PDB entry 8D5Q | X-ray diffraction, 2.50 A resolution | chains A and B of the 4 polymer chains in the assembly

Chain A:
Protein: TCR-alpha
Organism: Mus musculus
Chain sequence (209 residues; each row starts with the number of its first residue; numbering starts at 0):
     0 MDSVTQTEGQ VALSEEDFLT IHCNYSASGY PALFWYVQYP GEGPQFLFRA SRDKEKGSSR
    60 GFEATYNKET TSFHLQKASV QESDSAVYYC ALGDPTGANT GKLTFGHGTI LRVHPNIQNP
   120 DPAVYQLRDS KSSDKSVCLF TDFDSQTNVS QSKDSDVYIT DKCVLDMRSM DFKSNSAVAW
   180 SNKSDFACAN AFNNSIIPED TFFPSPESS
Disordered / not traced: 205-208
Cystine bridges: Cys22-Cys89, Cys137-Cys187

Chain B:
Protein: TCR-beta
Organism: Mus musculus
Chain sequence (244 residues; row label = number of the first residue in the row; numbering starts at 0):
     0 MTLLEQNPRW RLVPRGQAVN LRCILKNSQY PWMSWYQQDL QKQLQWLFTL RSPGDKEVKS
    60 LPGADYLATR VTDTELRLQV ANMSQGRTLY CTCSAGRGGY AEQFFGPGTR LTVLEDLKNV
   120 FPPEVAVFEP SEAEISHTQK ATLVCLATGF YPDHVELSWW VNGKEVHSGV CTDPQPLKEQ
   180 PALNDSRYAL SSRLRVSATF WQNPRNHFRC QVQFYGLSEN DEWTQDRAKP VTQIVSAEAW
   240 GRAD
Cystine bridges: Cys22-Cys90, Cys144-Cys209

Interface between chain A and chain B:
Disulfides between the chains: Cys162(A)-Cys170(B)
Pairs across the interface (98; chain A residue first):
  Ala31(A) - Gly98(B)
  Phe33(A) - Gly98(B)
  Phe33(A) - Tyr99(B)
  Tyr35(A) - Glu101(B)
  Tyr35(A) - Gln102(B)  hydrogen bond (side chain-backbone)
  Tyr35(A) - Phe104(B)  hydrophobic
  Gln37(A) - Gln37(B)  hydrogen bond
  Gln37(A) - Tyr89(B)  hydrogen bond
  Glu41(A) - Tyr89(B)
  Gly42(A) - Tyr89(B)
  Pro43(A) - Tyr89(B)
  Pro43(A) - Phe104(B)
  Phe45(A) - Glu101(B)
  Arg48(A) - Tyr99(B)  hydrogen bond (side chain-backbone)
  Arg48(A) - Ala100(B)
  Arg48(A) - Glu101(B)  salt bridge
  Ser50(A) - Tyr99(B)
  Tyr88(A) - Gln37(B)  hydrogen bond
  Tyr88(A) - Lys41(B)  hydrogen bond (side chain-backbone)
  Asn98(A) - Arg96(B)
  Asn98(A) - Gly97(B)
  Asn98(A) - Gly98(B)  hydrogen bond (side chain-backbone)
  Thr99(A) - Trp45(B)
  Thr99(A) - Thr48(B)
  Gly100(A) - Tyr35(B)
  Gly100(A) - Trp45(B)
  Gly100(A) - Thr48(B)
  Gly100(A) - Arg96(B)
  Lys101(A) - Trp45(B)
  Leu102(A) - Tyr35(B)  hydrogen bond (backbone-side chain)
  Leu102(A) - Trp45(B)
  Leu102(A) - Gly97(B)
  Leu102(A) - Gln102(B)
  Phe104(A) - Tyr35(B)  hydrophobic
  Phe104(A) - Leu43(B)  hydrophobic
  His106(A) - Gln42(B)  hydrogen bond
  Ile109(A) - Lys41(B)
  Asp120(A) - His136(B)  salt bridge
  Tyr124(A) - Ser130(B)
  Tyr124(A) - Ala132(B)
  Tyr124(A) - Glu133(B)
  Tyr124(A) - His136(B)
  Tyr124(A) - Thr137(B)
  Gln125(A) - Ser130(B)
  Leu126(A) - Phe127(B)
  Leu126(A) - Glu128(B)
  Leu126(A) - Thr141(B)
  Leu126(A) - Val143(B)  hydrophobic
  Arg127(A) - Phe127(B)
  Arg127(A) - Glu128(B)  hydrogen bond (backbone-backbone)
  Asp128(A) - Val126(B)
  Asp128(A) - Phe127(B)
  Ser129(A) - Val126(B)  hydrogen bond (backbone-backbone)
  Ser129(A) - Glu128(B)
  Ser129(A) - Glu237(B)  hydrogen bond (side chain-backbone)
  Ser129(A) - Ala238(B)
  Lys134(A) - Phe127(B)
  Ser135(A) - Phe127(B)
  Val136(A) - Phe127(B)  hydrophobic
  Val136(A) - Leu145(B)  hydrophobic
  Leu138(A) - Thr141(B)
  Thr140(A) - Arg194(B)
  Asp141(A) - Thr137(B)
  Asp141(A) - Arg194(B)  salt bridge
  Ser154(A) - Pro180(B)
  Tyr157(A) - Leu176(B)  hydrophobic
  Tyr157(A) - Glu178(B)
  Thr159(A) - Asp172(B)
  Thr159(A) - Ser190(B)
  Thr159(A) - Arg192(B)  hydrogen bond
  Asp160(A) - Arg192(B)
  Cys162(A) - Cys170(B)  disulfide
  Cys162(A) - Thr171(B)
  Cys162(A) - Arg192(B)  hydrogen bond
  Val163(A) - Cys170(B)  hydrogen bond (backbone-side chain)
  Leu164(A) - Gly168(B)
  Leu164(A) - Val169(B)
  Leu164(A) - Cys170(B)  hydrophobic
  Asp165(A) - Ser167(B)
  Asp165(A) - Gly168(B)  hydrogen bond (backbone-backbone)
  Met166(A) - Ser167(B)
  Met166(A) - Arg194(B)
  Met166(A) - Val195(B)
  Met166(A) - Ser196(B)
  Arg167(A) - His166(B)
  Arg167(A) - Ser167(B)  hydrogen bond (backbone-side chain)
  Phe171(A) - Lys139(B)
  Phe171(A) - Arg194(B)
  Ser173(A) - Arg194(B)  hydrogen bond
  Ser175(A) - Arg192(B)  hydrogen bond
  Val177(A) - Val143(B)  hydrophobic
  Val177(A) - Ser190(B)
  Val177(A) - Arg192(B)
  Trp179(A) - Leu145(B)  hydrophobic
  Trp179(A) - Leu176(B)  hydrophobic
  Trp179(A) - Ala188(B)  hydrophobic
  Phe201(A) - His136(B)
  Pro203(A) - Ala132(B)  hydrophobic
Other interface residues (no listed pair), chain A (55 interface residues in all): Gly92, Asp93, Ile158, Ser168, Met169, Ala176
Other interface residues (no listed pair), chain B (52 interface residues in all): Gln40, Ala125, Pro129, Thr147, Lys177, Arg241

Overview:
55 residues of chain A and 52 residues of chain B are in contact, with 1 disulfide bond, 19 hydrogen bonds and
3 salt bridges. Among the polar pairs are Arg48(A)-Glu101(B), Asp120(A)-His136(B) and Asp141(A)-Arg194(B).
Here chain A is TCR-alpha and chain B is TCR-beta, both from Mus musculus. Entry 8D5Q (TCR TG6 in complex with
Ld-HF10) was determined by X-ray diffraction together with 8D5N and 8D5P from the same study.
